Entry 8TO9 (electron microscopy, 4.03 A resolution (low resolution: residue-level contacts below are approximate; hydrogen-bond / salt-bridge calls are withheld)); this record covers chains A and I of the 12 polymer chains in the assembly.

# Chain A
Name: Envelope glycoprotein gp120
Organism: Homo sapiens
Sequence (463 residues; each row starts with the number of its first residue; note: 19 numbers in that range are skipped by the numbering (no residue carries them; nothing is unmodelled there)):
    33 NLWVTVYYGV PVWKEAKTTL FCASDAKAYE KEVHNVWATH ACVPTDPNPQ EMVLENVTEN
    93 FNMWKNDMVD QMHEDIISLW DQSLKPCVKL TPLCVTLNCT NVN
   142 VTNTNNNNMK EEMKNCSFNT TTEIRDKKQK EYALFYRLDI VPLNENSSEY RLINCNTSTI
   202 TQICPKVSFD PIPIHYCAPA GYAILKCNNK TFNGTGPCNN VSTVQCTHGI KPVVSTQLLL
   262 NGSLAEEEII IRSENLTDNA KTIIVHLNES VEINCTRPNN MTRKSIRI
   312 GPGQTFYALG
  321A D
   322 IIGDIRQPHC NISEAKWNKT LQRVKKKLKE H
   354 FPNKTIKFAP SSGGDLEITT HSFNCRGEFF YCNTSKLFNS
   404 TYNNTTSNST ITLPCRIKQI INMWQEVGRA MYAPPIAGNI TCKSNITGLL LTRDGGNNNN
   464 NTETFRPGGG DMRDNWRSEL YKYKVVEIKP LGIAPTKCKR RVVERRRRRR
Not modelled in the structure: 33, 61-68, 142-147, 163-170, 186-188, 312-314, 354-355, 404-413, 460-465, 503-513
Disulfide bonds: Cys54-Cys74, Cys119-Cys205, Cys126-Cys196, Cys131-Cys157, Cys218-Cys247, Cys228-Cys239, Cys296-Cys331, Cys378-Cys445, Cys385-Cys418
Covalently attached groups: N-acetylglucosamine (NAG) linked to Asn88, Asn130, Asn156, Asn160, Asn197, Asn230, Asn234, Asn241, Asn262, Asn276, Asn295, Asn301, Asn339, Asn356, Asn386, Asn392, Asn442, Asn448

# Chain I
Name: Envelope glycoprotein gp41
Organism: Homo sapiens
Sequence (153 residues; numbered 512 to 664; the number before each row is that of its first residue):
   512 AVGLGAVFLG FLGAAGSTMG AASNTLTVQA RQLLSGIVQQ QSNLLRAPEA QQHMLQLGVW
   572 GFKQLQARVL AIERYLEVQQ LLGIWGCSGK LICCTAVPWN SSWSNKSQED IWDNMTWMQW
   632 DREIGNYTDT IYRLLEESQF QQEINEKDLL ALD
Not modelled in the structure: 512-519, 541-564, 656-664
Disulfide bonds: Cys598-Cys604
Covalently attached groups: N-acetylglucosamine (NAG) linked to Asn637
Small-molecule neighbours: N-acetylglucosamine (NAG; 2-acetamido-2-deoxy-beta-D-glucopyranose): Gly527, Ser528, Asn625

# Chain A / chain I interface
Cross-chain cystine bridges: Cys501(A)-Cys605(I)
Pairs across the interface (77; chain A residue first):
  Leu34(A) with Pro609(I); Trp610(I)
  Trp35(A) with Ala607(I); Val608(I); Pro609(I); Trp610(I)
  Val36(A) with Thr606(I); Val608(I); Pro609(I); Trp610(I); Trp614(I)
  Thr37(A) with Cys604(I); Cys605(I); Thr606(I)
  Val38(A) with Cys598(I); Cys604(I); Leu646(I)
  Tyr39(A) with Ile603(I); Trp623(I)
  Tyr40(A) with Leu537(I); Tyr586(I); Val589(I); Leu593(I); Leu602(I)
  Gly41(A) with Phe522(I); Leu537(I)
  Val42(A) with Trp628(I)
  Pro43(A) with Phe522(I); Leu523(I); Ala525(I); Ala526(I)
  Val44(A) with Leu523(I); Trp628(I); Met629(I); Asp632(I)
  Trp45(A) with Leu523(I); Ala526(I); Met629(I); Arg633(I)
  Val75(A) with Lys574(I)
  Pro76(A) with Gln567(I)
  Thr77(A) with Trp571(I)
  Asp78(A) with Trp571(I)
  Met84(A) with Gly521(I); Leu523(I); Gly524(I)
  Leu86(A) with Leu523(I); Gly524(I)
  Glu87(A) with Ala526(I)
  Asn88(A) with Gly527(I)
  Val89(A) with Ala526(I); Gly527(I)
  Glu91(A) with Met629(I); Arg633(I)
  Ala221(A) with Ala582(I); Arg585(I)
  Gly222(A) with Arg585(I)
  Tyr223(A) with Arg585(I)
  Ile491(A) with Leu520(I); Leu523(I)
  Pro493(A) with Phe522(I)
  Leu494(A) with Val589(I); Leu593(I); Trp596(I); Tyr643(I)
  Ile496(A) with Trp628(I); Trp631(I); Tyr643(I)
  Ala497(A) with Trp628(I)
  Pro498(A) with Trp610(I); Gln619(I); Trp623(I); Trp631(I)
  Thr499(A) with Gln619(I)
  Lys500(A) with Gln619(I)
  Cys501(A) with Cys605(I), disulfide
  Lys502(A) with Cys605(I)
Also at the interface, not in a pair above, chain A (39 interface residues in all): Glu47, Ala224, Thr244, Gly495
Also at the interface, not in a pair above, chain I (39 interface residues in all): Lys601

# In short
Chain A and chain I each contribute 39 residues to their interface, with 1 disulfide bond. Chain I binds
N-acetylglucosamine. Covalently linked N-acetylglucosamine: at Asn88(A), Asn130(A), Asn156(A), Asn160(A),
Asn197(A) and Asn230(A) and 12 more. N-acetylglucosamine is covalently linked to Asn637(I).
Here chain A is Envelope glycoprotein gp120 and chain I is Envelope glycoprotein gp41, both from Homo sapiens.
Entry 8TO9 (Cryo-EM structure of TRNM-f*01 Fab in complex with HIV-1 Env trimer ConC SOSIP) was determined by
electron microscopy, deposited together with 8TDX, 8TE7, 8TJR, 8TJS, 8TKC, 8TL2 and 5 further entries.
